Entry 8Y1U (X-ray diffraction, 2.41 A resolution); this record covers chains A and B of the 4 polymer chains in the assembly.

Chain A:
Protein: Ankyrin repeat and SOCS box protein 7
From: Homo sapiens
UniProt: Q9H672 (ASB7_HUMAN); residue numbers follow UniProt; this construct covers 11-318
Chain sequence (309 residues; numbered 10 to 318; the number before each row is that of its first residue):
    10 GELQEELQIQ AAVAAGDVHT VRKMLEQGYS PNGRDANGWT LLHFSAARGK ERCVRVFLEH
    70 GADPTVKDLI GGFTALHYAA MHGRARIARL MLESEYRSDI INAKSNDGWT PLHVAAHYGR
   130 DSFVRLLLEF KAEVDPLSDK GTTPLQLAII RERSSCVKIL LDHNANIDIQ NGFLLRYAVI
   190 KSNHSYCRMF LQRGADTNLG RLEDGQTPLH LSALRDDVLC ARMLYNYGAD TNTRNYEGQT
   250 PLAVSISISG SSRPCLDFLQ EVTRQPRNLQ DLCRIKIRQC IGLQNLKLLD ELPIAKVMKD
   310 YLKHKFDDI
Unresolved in the structure: 10-11, 317-318
Differences from the reference sequence: expression tag (10)
Reported in the primary citation:
  - mutagenesis - Y87A, H126A, Y127A, Y186A: unchanged binding to Peptide from Leucine zipper putative tumor suppressor 1 (chain B)

Chain B:
Protein: Peptide from Leucine zipper putative tumor suppressor 1
UniProt: Q9Y250 (LZTS1_HUMAN); residues 1-23 here correspond to UniProt positions 346-368 (UniProt number = residue number + 345)
Chain sequence (23 residues; each row starts with the number of its first residue):
     1 RQELESLMKE QDLLETKLRS YER

How chain A and chain B interact:
Residue-residue contacts (35):
  W48(A) with Y21(B), hydrophobic
  I79(A) with K17(B); S20(B); Y21(B), hydrophobic
  F82(A) with K17(B); L18(B), hydrophobic
  Y87(A) with L18(B)
  M90(A) with L18(B), hydrophobic; R19(B)
  H91(A) with Y21(B)
  D116(A) with K17(B), salt bridge
  W118(A) with E10(B), hydrogen bond; L13(B), hydrophobic; L14(B)
  H126(A) with Q11(B); L14(B); E15(B), salt bridge
  Y127(A) with E15(B), hydrogen bond
  S147(A) with E10(B), hydrogen bond
  K149(A) with E10(B)
  T151(A) with L7(B); E10(B), hydrogen bond
  I159(A) with L7(B); M8(B), hydrophobic
  R160(A) with Q11(B), hydrogen bond; E15(B), salt bridge
  F182(A) with E3(B); L7(B), hydrophobic
  R185(A) with E3(B), salt bridge
  I189(A) with L4(B), hydrophobic
  K190(A) with L4(B)
  R210(A) with R1(B); E3(B), salt bridge
  L220(A) with R1(B)
  L223(A) with R1(B)
Other interface residues (no listed pair), chain A (28 interface residues in all): N46, A56, V123, Q155, L156, Y186
Interface features reported in the paper:
  - interface residues, chain A: W48(A), F82(A), Y87(A), M90(A), D116(A), W118(A), V123(A), H126(A), Y127(A), S147(A), T151(A), L156(A), I159(A), R160(A), F182(A), R185(A), Y186(A), I189(A)
  - hot spots on chain A (mutagenesis) - F82A (10-30-fold), D116A (7-fold), W118A (10-30-fold), S147A, T151A, R160A, F182A, R185A (4-fold): decreased binding to Peptide from Leucine zipper putative tumor suppressor 1 (chain B)
  - hot spots on chain A (mutagenesis) - F82D, W118D: abolished binding to Peptide from Leucine zipper putative tumor suppressor 1 (chain B)

In short:
28 residues of chain A and 15 residues of chain B are in contact, with 5 hydrogen bonds and 5 salt bridges.
Among the polar pairs are D116(A)-K17(B), H126(A)-E15(B) and R160(A)-E15(B). From the paper: F82A, D116A and
W118A of chain A, among others, reduce binding to Peptide from Leucine zipper putative tumor suppressor 1
(chain B); interface residues W48(A), F82(A) and Y87(A) among others; 14 substitutions were tested in all.
Chain A is Ankyrin repeat and SOCS box protein 7 (Homo sapiens) and chain B is Peptide from Leucine zipper
putative tumor suppressor 1; the structure, Crystal structure of ASB7-Elongin B/C bound to the LZTS1-degron,
was determined by X-ray diffraction.
